PDB entry 6O03 | X-ray diffraction, 3.30 A resolution | chains B and C

# Chain B
Name: E3 ubiquitin-protein ligase CBL
Organism: Homo sapiens
Notes: EC 2.3.2.27
UniProt: P22681 (CBL_HUMAN); numbering as in UniProt (aligned over 47-353)
Sequence (309 residues; numbered 45 to 353; the number before each row is that of its first residue):
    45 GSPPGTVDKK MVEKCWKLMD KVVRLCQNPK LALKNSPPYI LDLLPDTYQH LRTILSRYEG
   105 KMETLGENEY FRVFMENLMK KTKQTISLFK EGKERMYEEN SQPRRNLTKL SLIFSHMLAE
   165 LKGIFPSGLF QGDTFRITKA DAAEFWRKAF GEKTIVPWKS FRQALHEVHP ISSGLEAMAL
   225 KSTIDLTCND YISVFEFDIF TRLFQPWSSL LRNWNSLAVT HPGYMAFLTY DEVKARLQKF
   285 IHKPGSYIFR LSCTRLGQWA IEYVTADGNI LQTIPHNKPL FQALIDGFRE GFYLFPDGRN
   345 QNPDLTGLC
Not modelled in the structure: 45-47, 350-353
Sequence notes: expression tag (45-46); engineered mutation Glu306 (Gly in P22681)
Curated features (UniProtKB/Swiss-Prot):
  - region: Leu352, Cys353 (Linker)
  - binding site (Ca(2+)): Asp229, Thr231, Asn233, Tyr235, Glu240
  - binding site (4-O-phospho-L-tyrosine): Arg294
  - natural variant: Lys287 (K287R: Found in patients with acute myeloid leukemia; uncertain significance)
  - mutagenesis: Ser80 (S80D: Abolishes interaction with ZAP70), Pro82 (P82A: Abolishes interaction with ZAP70), Asp229 (D229Q: Abolishes interaction with ZAP70), Glu240 (E240S: Abolishes interaction with ZAP70), Arg294 (R294K: Abolishes interaction with ZAP70)

# Chain C
Name: Monobody (MC17)
Organism: synthetic construct
Notes: antibody fragment or engineered binder
Sequence (92 residues; numbered 1 to 92; the number before each row is that of its first residue):
     1 GSVSSVPTKL EVVAATPTSL LISWDAPAVT VFYYYITYGE TGGNSPVQEF TVPGSKSTAT
    61 ISGLKPGVDY TITVYAMYYG KVYSPISINY RT
Not modelled in the structure: 1-5

# Interface between chain B and chain C
Pairs across the interface (31; chain B residue first):
  Gln146(B) - Ala26(C)
  Gln146(B) - Ser55(C)
  Arg149(B) - Ala28(C)
  Asn150(B) - Ser55(C)
  Lys153(B) - Phe32(C)
  Gly218(B) - Tyr35(C)
  Leu219(B) - Tyr35(C)
  Leu219(B) - Glu49(C)
  Met222(B) - Met77(C)  hydrophobic
  Ala223(B) - Met77(C)  hydrophobic
  Ser226(B) - Tyr79(C)
  Ser226(B) - Gly80(C)
  Thr227(B) - Tyr79(C)
  Thr227(B) - Gly80(C)  hydrogen bond (side chain-backbone)
  Asp229(B) - Tyr79(C)  hydrogen bond (backbone-side chain)
  Leu230(B) - Tyr79(C)  hydrogen bond (backbone-side chain)
  Cys232(B) - Phe32(C)  hydrophobic
  Cys232(B) - Tyr33(C)
  Cys232(B) - Tyr79(C)  hydrogen bond
  Ala262(B) - Gly80(C)
  Ala262(B) - Lys81(C)
  Val263(B) - Gly80(C)
  Val263(B) - Val82(C)  hydrophobic
  His265(B) - Lys81(C)
  Tyr268(B) - Tyr79(C)  hydrogen bond (side chain-backbone)
  Tyr268(B) - Gly80(C)
  Tyr268(B) - Lys81(C)  hydrogen bond (backbone-side chain)
  Ala270(B) - Tyr78(C)  hydrophobic
  Ala270(B) - Tyr79(C)
  Phe271(B) - Tyr78(C)  hydrogen bond (backbone-side chain)
  Phe271(B) - Tyr79(C)  hydrophobic
Also at the interface, not in a pair above, chain B (23 interface residues in all): Glu135, Leu156, Trp258, Met269
Also at the interface, not in a pair above, chain C (19 interface residues in all): Val31, Thr51, Gly54, Lys56, Tyr75, Tyr83

# In short
Chain B and chain C form an interface of 23 and 19 residues respectively; the contacts include 7 hydrogen
bonds. Polar contacts include Thr227(B)-Gly80(C), Asp229(B)-Tyr79(C) and Leu230(B)-Tyr79(C). From UniProt: 5
Ca2+-binding residues, residue binding 4-O-phospho-L-tyrosine Arg294(B) and 5 mutagenesis sites on chain B.
Here chain B is E3 ubiquitin-protein ligase CBL (Homo sapiens) and chain C is Monobody (MC17) (synthetic
construct). Entry 6O03 (Monobody (MC17) bound to tyrosine kinase binding domain of E3 ubiquitin ligase CBL)
was determined by X-ray diffraction.
